2BRW - chain A; structure by X-ray diffraction, 2.80 A resolution.

# Chain A
Molecule: Hyaluronate lyase
Source organism: Streptococcus pneumoniae
Notes: EC 4.2.2.1
UniProt: Q54873 (HYSA_STRPN); residues 168-892 here correspond to UniProt positions 285-1009 (UniProt number = residue number + 117)
Amino-acid sequence (731 residues; numbered 168 to 898; the number before each row is that of its first residue):
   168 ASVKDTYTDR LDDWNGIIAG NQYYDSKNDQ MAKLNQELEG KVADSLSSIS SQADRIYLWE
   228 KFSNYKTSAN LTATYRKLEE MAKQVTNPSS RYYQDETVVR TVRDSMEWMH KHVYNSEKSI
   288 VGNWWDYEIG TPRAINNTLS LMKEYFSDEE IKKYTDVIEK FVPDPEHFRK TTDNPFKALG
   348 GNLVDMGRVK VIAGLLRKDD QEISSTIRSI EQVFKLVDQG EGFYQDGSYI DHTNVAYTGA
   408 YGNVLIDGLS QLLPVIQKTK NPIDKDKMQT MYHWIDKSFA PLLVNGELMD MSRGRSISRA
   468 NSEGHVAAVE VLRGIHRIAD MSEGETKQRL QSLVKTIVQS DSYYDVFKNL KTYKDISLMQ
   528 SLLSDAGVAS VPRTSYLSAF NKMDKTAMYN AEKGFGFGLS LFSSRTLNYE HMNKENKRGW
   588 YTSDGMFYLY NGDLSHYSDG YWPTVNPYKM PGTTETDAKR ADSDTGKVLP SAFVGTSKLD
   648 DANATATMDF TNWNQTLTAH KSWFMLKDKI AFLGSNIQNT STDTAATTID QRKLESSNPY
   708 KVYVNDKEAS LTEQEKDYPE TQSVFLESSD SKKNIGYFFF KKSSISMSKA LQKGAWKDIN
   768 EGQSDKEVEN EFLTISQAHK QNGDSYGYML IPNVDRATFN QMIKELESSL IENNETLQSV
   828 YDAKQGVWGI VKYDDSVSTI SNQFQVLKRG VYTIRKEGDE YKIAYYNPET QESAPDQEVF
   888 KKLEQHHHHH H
Disordered / not traced: 168-169, 892-898
Differences from the reference sequence: conflict T173 (Ala290 in Q54873), D196 (Glu313 in Q54873), I223 (Thr340 in Q54873), R496 (Cys613 in Q54873), T541 (Pro658 in Q54873), S704 (Gly821 in Q54873), S736 (Phe853 in Q54873), G790 (Arg907 in Q54873)
Reported in the primary citation:
  - catalytic residues: N349, Y408 (citing earlier work)
  - conformationally variable residues (domain motion): N231, N290, N349, E388, D398, H399, T400, Y408, L420 to D431, G769
  - catalytic residues: H399

# Overview
From the paper: catalytic residues N349, Y408 and H399; conformational variability at N231, N290 and N349
among others.
Chain A is Hyaluronate lyase (Streptococcus pneumoniae); the structure, Crystal structure of Streptococcus
Pneumoniae Hyaluronate Lyase from 30percent PEGMME, was determined by X-ray diffraction together with 2BRV
from the same study.
